6ZGO - chains L and H of the 3 polymer chains in the assembly; structure by X-ray diffraction, 1.79 A resolution.

Chain L:
Name: Prothrombin
From: Homo sapiens
Notes: EC 3.4.21.5
UniProtKB: P00734 (THRB_HUMAN); the construct lacks a stretch of the UniProt sequence, so the offset changes along the chain: -4 to 0 = UniProt 328-332; 1-14 = UniProt 336-349; 15-17 = UniProt 361-363
Amino-acid sequence (36 residues; row label = number of the first residue in the row; a row labelled like 14A-14K holds insertion residues (14A, then the next letters in order); numbers below 1 keep their minus sign (Thr-4 is residue -4)):
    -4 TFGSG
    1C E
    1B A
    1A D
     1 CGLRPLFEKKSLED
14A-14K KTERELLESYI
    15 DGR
Disordered / not traced: -4 to 0, 15-17
Swiss-Prot annotation at these positions:
  - site: Arg17 (Cleavage)

Chain H:
Name: Prothrombin
From: Homo sapiens
Notes: EC 3.4.21.5
UniProtKB: P00734 (THRB_HUMAN); the construct lacks a stretch of the UniProt sequence and is renumbered around it, so the offset changes along the chain: 16-36 = UniProt 364-384; 37-60 = UniProt 386-409; 61-77 = UniProt 419-435; 78-97 = UniProt 437-456; 7 more segments
Amino-acid sequence (259 residues; each row starts with the number of its first residue; note: 1 number in that range is skipped by the numbering (no residue carries it; nothing is unmodelled there); a row labelled like 60A-60I holds insertion residues (60A, then the next letters in order)):
    16 IVEGSDAEIGMSPWQVMLFRK
   36A S
    37 PQELLCGASLISDRWVLTAAHCLL
60A-60I YPPWDKNFT
    61 ENDLLVRIGKHSRTRYE
   77A R
    78 NIEKISMLEKIYIHPRYNWR
   97A E
    98 NLDRDIALMKLKKPVAFSDYIHPVCLPDRETA
129A-129C ASL
   130 LQAGYKGRVTGWGNLKETWT
149A-149E ANVGK
   150 GQPSVLQVVNLPIVERPVCKDSTRIRITDNMFCAG
  184A Y
   185 KP
186A-186D DEGK
   187 RGDACEGDSGGPFVMKSP
204A-204B FN
   205 NRWYQMGIVSWGE
   219 GCD
  221A R
   222 DGKYGFYTHVFRLKKWIQKVIDQFGE
Cystine bridges: Cys42-Cys58, Cys168-Cys182, Cys191-Cys220
Covalent attachments: N-acetylglucosamine (NAG) linked to Asn60G
Metal / ion sites: Na+ site 1: Lys169, Thr172, Phe204A; Na+ site 2: Arg221A, Lys224
Residues lining bound ligands: QKE ((2S)-1-[(2R)-2-azanyl-3-phenyl-propanoyl]-N-[(5-chloranylfuran-2-yl)methyl]pyrrolidine-2-carboxamide): His57, Tyr60A, Trp60D, Glu97A, Asn98, Leu99, Ile174, Asp189, Ala190, Cys191, Ser195, Val213, Ser214, Trp215, Gly216, Gly226, Phe227, Tyr228
Swiss-Prot annotation at these positions:
  - region: Ala183 to Val200 (High affinity receptor-binding region which is also known as the TP508 peptide)
  - active site (Charge relay system): His57, Asp102, Ser195
  - glycosylation: Asn60G (N-linked (GlcNAc...) (complex) asparagine)

Interface between chain L and chain H:
Inter-chain disulfides: Cys1(L)-Cys122(H)
Contacting residue pairs (60; chain L residue first):
  Cys1(L) - Pro120(H)
  Cys1(L) - Val121(H)
  Cys1(L) - Cys122(H)  disulfide
  Cys1(L) - Arg206(H)  hydrogen bond (backbone-side chain)
  Asp1A(L) - His119(H)  salt bridge
  Asp1A(L) - Arg206(H)
  Ala1B(L) - Arg206(H)  hydrogen bond (backbone-side chain)
  Gly2(L) - Trp29(H)
  Gly2(L) - Pro120(H)  hydrogen bond (backbone-backbone)
  Gly2(L) - Val121(H)
  Gly2(L) - Cys122(H)
  Gly2(L) - Arg206(H)
  Gly2(L) - Trp207(H)  hydrogen bond (backbone-backbone)
  Leu3(L) - His119(H)  hydrogen bond (backbone-side chain)
  Leu3(L) - Asn205(H)
  Leu3(L) - Arg206(H)
  Arg4(L) - Gly25(H)
  Arg4(L) - Met26(H)  hydrogen bond (side chain-backbone)
  Arg4(L) - Pro28(H)
  Arg4(L) - Trp29(H)
  Arg4(L) - Arg137(H)
  Arg4(L) - Trp207(H)
  Pro5(L) - Ser115(H)
  Pro5(L) - Asp116(H)
  Pro5(L) - His119(H)
  Leu6(L) - Ile24(H)
  Leu6(L) - Asp116(H)
  Phe7(L) - Glu23(H)
  Phe7(L) - Ile24(H)
  Phe7(L) - Gly25(H)
  Phe7(L) - Met26(H)  hydrophobic
  Glu8(L) - Lys202(H)  salt bridge
  Glu8(L) - Asn205(H)
  Glu8(L) - Trp207(H)  hydrogen bond
  Asp14(L) - Glu23(H)
  Asp14(L) - Met26(H)
  Asp14(L) - Arg137(H)  salt bridge
  Asp14(L) - Trp207(H)
  Lys14A(L) - Glu23(H)  hydrogen bond (backbone-side chain)
  Thr14B(L) - Arg137(H)  hydrogen bond
  Thr14B(L) - Asn159(H)  hydrogen bond
  Glu14C(L) - Arg137(H)
  Glu14C(L) - Lys202(H)  salt bridge
  Glu14E(L) - Lys135(H)  salt bridge
  Glu14E(L) - Asn159(H)  hydrogen bond
  Glu14E(L) - Tyr184A(H)  hydrogen bond
  Leu14F(L) - Lys135(H)
  Leu14F(L) - Gly136(H)
  Leu14F(L) - Asn159(H)
  Leu14F(L) - Trp207(H)  hydrophobic
  Leu14G(L) - Pro204(H)  hydrophobic
  Ser14I(L) - Gly133(H)
  Ser14I(L) - Tyr134(H)
  Ser14I(L) - Lys135(H)  hydrogen bond (side chain-backbone)
  Tyr14J(L) - Tyr134(H)  hydrophobic
  Tyr14J(L) - Lys135(H)  hydrogen bond (side chain-backbone)
  Tyr14J(L) - Met201(H)
  Tyr14J(L) - Lys202(H)  hydrogen bond (side chain-backbone)
  Tyr14J(L) - Pro204(H)
  Ile14K(L) - Tyr134(H)  hydrogen bond (backbone-side chain)
Interface residues without a listed pair, chain H (26 interface residues in all): Tyr117

Overview:
The interface between chain L and chain H involves 20 residues on one side and 26 on the other; the contacts
include 1 disulfide bond, 16 hydrogen bonds and 5 salt bridges. Among the polar pairs are Asp1A(L)-His119(H),
Glu8(L)-Lys202(H) and Glu14E(L)-Lys135(H).
Here chain L is Prothrombin and chain H is Prothrombin, both from Homo sapiens. Entry 6ZGO (Thrombin in
complex with D-Phe-Pro-2-chlorofuran derivative (13l)) was determined by X-ray diffraction.
